Entry 8SYM (electron microscopy, 3.20 A resolution); this record covers chains A and B.

Chain A:
Name: VPS35 endosomal protein-sorting factor-like
Source organism: Homo sapiens
UniProtKB: Q7Z3J2 (VP35L_HUMAN); residues 1-963 here = UniProt positions 1-963
Chain sequence (963 residues; numbered 1 to 963; the number before each row is that of its first residue):
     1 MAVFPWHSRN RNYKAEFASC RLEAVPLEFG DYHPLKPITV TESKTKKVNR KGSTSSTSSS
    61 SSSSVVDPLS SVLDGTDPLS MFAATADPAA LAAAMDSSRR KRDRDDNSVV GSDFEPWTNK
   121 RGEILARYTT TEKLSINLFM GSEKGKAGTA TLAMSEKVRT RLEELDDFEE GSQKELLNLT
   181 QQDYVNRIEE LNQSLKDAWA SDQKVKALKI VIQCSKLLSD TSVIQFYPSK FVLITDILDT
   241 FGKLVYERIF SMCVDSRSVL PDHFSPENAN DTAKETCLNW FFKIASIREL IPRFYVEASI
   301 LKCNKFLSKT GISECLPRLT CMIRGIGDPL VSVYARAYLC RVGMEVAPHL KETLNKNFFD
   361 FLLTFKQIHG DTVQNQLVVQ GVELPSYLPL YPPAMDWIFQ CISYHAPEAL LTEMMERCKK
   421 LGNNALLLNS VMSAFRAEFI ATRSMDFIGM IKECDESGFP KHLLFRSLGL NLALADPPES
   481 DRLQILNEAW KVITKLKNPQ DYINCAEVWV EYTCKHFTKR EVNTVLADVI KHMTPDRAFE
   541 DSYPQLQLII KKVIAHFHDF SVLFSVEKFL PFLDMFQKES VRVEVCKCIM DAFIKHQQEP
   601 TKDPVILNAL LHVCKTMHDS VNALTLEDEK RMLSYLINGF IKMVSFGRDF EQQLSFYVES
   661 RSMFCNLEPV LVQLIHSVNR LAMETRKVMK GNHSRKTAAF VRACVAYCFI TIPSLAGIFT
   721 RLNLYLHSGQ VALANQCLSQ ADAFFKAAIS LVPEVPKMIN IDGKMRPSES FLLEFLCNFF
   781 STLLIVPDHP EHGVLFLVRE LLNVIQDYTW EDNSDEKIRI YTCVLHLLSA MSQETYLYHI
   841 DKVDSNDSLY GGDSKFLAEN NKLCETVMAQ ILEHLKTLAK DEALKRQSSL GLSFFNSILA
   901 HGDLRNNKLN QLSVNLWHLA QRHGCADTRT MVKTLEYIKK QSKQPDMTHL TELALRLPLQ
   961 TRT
Unresolved in the structure: 1-2, 38-579, 603-606, 925-963
Curated features (UniProtKB/Swiss-Prot):
  - modified residue: S265 (Phosphoserine)
  - natural variant: A830 (A830T: In RTSC3)
Reported in the primary citation:
  - contacts within the chain: W6-S829, R11-E16 (salt bridge), W6-L825, W6-C864, W6-M868, W6-I898, W6-G902
  - mutagenesis - W6D, S829E, G902E: abolished binding to Vacuolar protein sorting-associated protein 29 (chain B)
  - disease-associated variants - G902E: abolished binding to Vacuolar protein sorting-associated protein 29 (chain B)
  - mutagenesis - W6D, S829E, G902E: abolished binding to CCC components
  - mutagenesis - G325E, A703W: unchanged binding to Vacuolar protein sorting-associated protein 29 (chain B)
  - mutagenesis - G325E: unchanged binding to CCC components
  - mutagenesis - A703W: abolished binding to CCC complex and DENND10
  - mutagenesis - S739W: decreased binding to CCC complex and DENND10
  - disease-associated variants - G902E: abolished binding to CCC components
  - disease-associated variants - G325E: unchanged binding to Vacuolar protein sorting-associated protein 29 (chain B)
  - disease-associated variants - G325E: unchanged binding to CCC components
  - mutagenesis - W6D, S829E: decreased localization
  - disease-associated variants - G902E: decreased localization
  - disease-associated variants - G325E: unchanged localization

Chain B:
Name: Vacuolar protein sorting-associated protein 29
Source organism: Homo sapiens
UniProtKB: Q9UBQ0 (VPS29_HUMAN), isoform Q9UBQ0-2; residues 1-186 here = UniProt positions 1-186
Chain sequence (205 residues; each row starts with the number of its first residue):
     1 MAGHRLVLVL GDLHIPHRCN SLPAKFKKLL VPGKIQHILC TGNLCTKESY DYLKTLAGDV
    61 HIVRGDFDEN LNYPEQKVVT VGQFKIGLIH GHQVIPWGDM ASLALLQRQF DVDILISGHT
   121 HKFEAFEHEN KFYINPGSAT GAYNALETNI IPSFVLMDIQ ASTVVTYVYQ LIGDDVKVER
   181 IEYKKPENLY FQGGGSGGSH HHHHH
Unresolved in the structure: 1-2, 187-205
Sequence notes: expression tag (187-205)
Reported in the primary citation:
  - mutagenesis - I95S: unchanged binding to VPS35 endosomal protein-sorting factor-like (chain A)
  - mutagenesis - Y169A: increased binding to VPS35 and VPS26A/B
  - mutagenesis - I95S: decreased binding to VPS35

How chain A and chain B interact:
Pairs across the interface - 93 pairs, chain A then chain B:
  R11(A) with D99(B), salt bridge
  Y13(A) with D99(B)
  E16(A) with M100(B)
  F17(A) with E124(B)
  C20(A) with M100(B), hydrophobic; F126(B); E127(B), hydrogen bond (backbone-backbone)
  L22(A) with A125(B), hydrogen bond (backbone-backbone); E127(B); F132(B), hydrophobic; I181(B), hydrophobic
  A24(A) with E179(B); R180(B); I181(B), hydrophobic
  V25(A) with R180(B), hydrogen bond (backbone-backbone)
  P26(A) with V178(B)
  L27(A) with V178(B), hydrogen bond (backbone-backbone); E179(B); R180(B)
  Y32(A) with Y167(B)
  H33(A) with Y169(B), hydrogen bond; V178(B)
  P34(A) with L156(B), hydrophobic; Y167(B); Y169(B)
  L35(A) with L29(B); L30(B), hydrophobic; L156(B), hydrophobic; Y169(B), hydrogen bond (backbone-side chain)
  K36(A) with K34(B)
  R631(A) with E69(B), salt bridge
  Y635(A) with E48(B)
  K642(A) with P16(B); N20(B), hydrogen bond
  Q673(A) with P16(B); H17(B)
  H676(A) with H17(B); F67(B); Y143(B)
  N679(A) with Y143(B)
  R680(A) with R18(B); Y143(B)
  M683(A) with Y143(B), hydrophobic
  R686(A) with E147(B)
  N723(A) with D66(B), hydrogen bond (side chain-backbone); F67(B)
  H727(A) with R18(B); F67(B); Y143(B), hydrogen bond
  Q730(A) with W97(B); A145(B)
  V731(A) with Y143(B), hydrophobic
  I761(A) with L71(B), hydrophobic
  D762(A) with N72(B), hydrogen bond
  R766(A) with L71(B), hydrogen bond (side chain-backbone); N72(B), hydrogen bond
  S770(A) with E75(B)
  F771(A) with R64(B); L71(B)
  E774(A) with R64(B), salt bridge; E75(B); Q93(B)
  C777(A) with H92(B); Q93(B); I95(B)
  N778(A) with D66(B); H92(B); W97(B)
  S781(A) with H92(B); V94(B); W97(B), hydrogen bond
  T782(A) with W97(B)
  L784(A) with P96(B), hydrophobic
  C823(A) with I95(B), hydrophobic
  H826(A) with I95(B)
  L827(A) with I95(B), hydrophobic
  A830(A) with P96(B), hydrophobic
  L837(A) with W97(B); G98(B); D99(B)
  Y838(A) with P96(B); W97(B), hydrogen bond (side chain-backbone); L146(B), hydrophobic
  H839(A) with L146(B)
  I840(A) with A145(B)
  D841(A) with T148(B)
  N896(A) with L105(B); R108(B), hydrogen bond
  L899(A) with R108(B)
  A900(A) with A101(B); L105(B), hydrophobic
  H901(A) with D99(B), salt bridge; S102(B), hydrogen bond
Also at the interface, not in a pair above, chain A (60 interface residues in all): R9, R21, E23, S677, L724, A734, F780, S897
Also at the interface, not in a pair above, chain B (53 interface residues in all): L6, I35, N70, H119, K122, H128, N144, F154
The authors on this interface:
  - pairs named by the authors: R11(A)-D99(B) (salt bridge), L29(B)-L35(A) (hydrophobic contact), L30(B)-L35(A) (hydrophobic contact), K34(B)-P34(A), I35(B)-L35(A) (hydrophobic contact), F154(B)-L35(A) (hydrophobic contact), L156(B)-L35(A) (hydrophobic contact), Y167(B)-P34(A) (hydrophobic contact), Y169(B)-P34(A) (hydrophobic contact)
  - interface residues, chain A: H33(A), P34(A), L35(A)
  - interface residues, chain B: K34(B), I95(B), Y169(B)
  - hot spots on chain B (mutagenesis) - Y169A: decreased binding to VPS35 endosomal protein-sorting factor-like (chain A)

Overview:
60 residues of chain A face 53 of chain B across their interface; the contacts include 16 hydrogen bonds and 4
salt bridges. Among the polar pairs are R11(A)-D99(B), R631(A)-E69(B) and E774(A)-R64(B). The paper describes
a salt bridge between R11(A) and D99(B); hydrophobic contacts between L29(B) and L35(A), L30(B) and L35(A) and
I35(B) and L35(A) among others; a contact between K34(B) and P34(A). From the paper: W6D, S829E and G902E of
chain A abolish binding to Vacuolar protein sorting-associated protein 29 (chain B); interface residues
H33(A), P34(A) and K34(B) among others; 8 substitutions were tested in all.
Chain A is VPS35 endosomal protein-sorting factor-like and chain B is Vacuolar protein sorting-associated
protein 29, both from Homo sapiens; the structure, Human VPS29/VPS35L Complex (Locally refined map), was
determined by electron microscopy together with 8SYN and 8SYO from the same study.
